Entry 8RK6 (electron microscopy, 3.60 A resolution); this record covers chains C and M of the 3 polymer chains in the assembly.

== Chain C ==
Molecule: Virion structural protein
From: Pseudomonas phage JBD30
UniProt: L7P802 (L7P802_9CAUD); residue numbers follow UniProt; this construct covers 1-567
Amino-acid sequence (567 residues; numbered 1 to 567; the number before each row is that of its first residue):
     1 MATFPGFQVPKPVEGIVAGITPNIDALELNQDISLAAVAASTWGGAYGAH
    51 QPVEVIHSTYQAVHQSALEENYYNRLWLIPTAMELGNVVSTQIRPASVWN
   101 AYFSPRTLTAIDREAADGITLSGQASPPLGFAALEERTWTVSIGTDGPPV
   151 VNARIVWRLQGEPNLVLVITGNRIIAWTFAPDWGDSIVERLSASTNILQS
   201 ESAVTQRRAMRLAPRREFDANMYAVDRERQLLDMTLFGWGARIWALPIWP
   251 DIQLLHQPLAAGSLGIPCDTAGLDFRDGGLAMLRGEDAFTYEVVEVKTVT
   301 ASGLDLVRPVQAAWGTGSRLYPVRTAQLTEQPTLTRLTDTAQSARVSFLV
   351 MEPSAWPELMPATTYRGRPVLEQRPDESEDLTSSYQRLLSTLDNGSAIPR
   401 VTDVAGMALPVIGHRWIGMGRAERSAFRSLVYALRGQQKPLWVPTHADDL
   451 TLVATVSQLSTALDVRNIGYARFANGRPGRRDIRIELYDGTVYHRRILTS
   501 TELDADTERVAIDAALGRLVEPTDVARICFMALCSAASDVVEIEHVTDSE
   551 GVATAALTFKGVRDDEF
Disordered / not traced: 1-13

== Chain M ==
Molecule: Tip attachment protein J domain-containing protein
From: Pseudomonas phage JBD30
UniProt: L7P7X4 (L7P7X4_9CAUD); numbering as in UniProt (aligned over 1-735)
Amino-acid sequence (735 residues; each row starts with the number of its first residue):
     1 MGAKPKAQTVGWRYYFDIHFALGKKVDEVCAIRASGKTAWKGSITSNGQV
    51 RINAPELFGGDKGEGGLDGTLDVLFGEEDQGVLPRLAAMLGGLVPAFRGV
   101 TTCFYSGLVTSVNPYPKKWEILRRGGNRLWDGNPWYPEKQFVWLADGQIK
   151 AMNPAHILYLVYTGRDFRGLARTRMDEASWRAAADTLYAEGFGLCFEWTR
   201 SDSFKNFCETVKSHIGAEVYPNRQTGQISIRLLRDDYNVADLPLFDEDSG
   251 LLEITQEKTGSTSLAPSQLIVKYIDQIDGAQRQIIVNNNAVAASQGRRSS
   301 EEIEFLGVPTGELAGRVGEREMRLKTTGLKRYKGVFDRRARSLNPGQPFL
   351 IRSTPRGIPETVVRVGRIEDNFLGDGKITLTVVQDQFNLPATTGVAPPPP
   401 GWTPPDRTPRAITVRRLIEAPYRELAGVIDPANLQLLDVSASYLAALAEA
   451 PTSLSQSYTLTDRVGSSGAFVDRGTGDWCPTGLLAAELPLAAGPNVVTLT
   501 NATRLEDVTVGQAAVVDDEIVRVDAVNYASGTVTLARGCADTVPAKHLAG
   551 ARVWFYDTFEAVDETVYSQGVTLQARLLTNTSEGQLAPALAATDSLTLTG
   601 RQGKPYPPGQFRINGSAYPTKVYGALSVSWAKRDRIGQADQLIDTTVGNI
   651 GPEDGATVTLQVYSGTTLKRTYAGLTSSSWSYPLAEDMADGPLQDVRLVL
   701 RSVRDGIDSWQQHDITIERHGLGFRLGEELGGVSA
Disordered / not traced: 1, 729-735

== Interface between chain C and chain M ==
Contacting residue pairs (22; chain C residue first):
  Asn196(C) - Gly374(M)  hydrogen bond (side chain-backbone)
  Leu198(C) - Leu252(M)
  Leu198(C) - Gly376(M)
  Leu198(C) - Lys377(M)
  Gln199(C) - Leu252(M)
  Ser200(C) - Glu247(M)  hydrogen bond (side chain-backbone)
  Ser200(C) - Leu251(M)
  Ser200(C) - Leu252(M)
  Glu201(C) - Leu252(M)  hydrogen bond (backbone-backbone)
  Glu201(C) - Glu253(M)
  Glu201(C) - Pro355(M)
  Ser202(C) - Glu247(M)
  Ser202(C) - Asp248(M)  hydrogen bond
  Val204(C) - Glu247(M)
  Val204(C) - Asp248(M)
  Gln206(C) - Asp337(M)
  Gln206(C) - Arg338(M)
  Gln206(C) - Arg339(M)  hydrogen bond
  Arg208(C) - Arg338(M)
  Arg208(C) - Phe372(M)  hydrogen bond (side chain-backbone)
  Arg208(C) - Gly376(M)
  Met210(C) - Leu373(M)  hydrophobic
Other interface residues (no listed pair), chain M (16 interface residues in all): Asn371, Asp375
The authors on this interface:
  - interface residues, chain C: Ala193(C)
  - interface residues, chain M: Asn371(M)

== In short ==
Chain C and chain M form an interface of 10 and 16 residues respectively; the contacts include 6 hydrogen
bonds. Polar contacts include Asn196(C)-Gly374(M), Ser200(C)-Glu247(M) and Ser202(C)-Asp248(M). From the
paper: interface residues Ala193(C) and Asn371(M).
Here chain C is Virion structural protein and chain M is Tip attachment protein J domain-containing protein,
both from Pseudomonas phage JBD30. Entry 8RK6 (Baseplate core of bacteriophage JBD30 computed in C3 symmetry)
was determined by electron microscopy, deposited together with 8RK3, 8RK5, 8RK7, 8RKA and 8RKB.
